2QRC - chains A and B of the 3 polymer chains in the assembly; structure by X-ray diffraction, 2.70 A resolution.

Chain A:
Protein: SNF1-like protein kinase ssp2
Organism: Schizosaccharomyces pombe
Notes: EC 2.7.11.1; fragment: C-terminal residues:440-576
UniProt: O74536 (SNF1_SCHPO); residue numbers follow UniProt; this construct covers 440-576
Chain sequence (137 residues; row label = number of the first residue in the row):
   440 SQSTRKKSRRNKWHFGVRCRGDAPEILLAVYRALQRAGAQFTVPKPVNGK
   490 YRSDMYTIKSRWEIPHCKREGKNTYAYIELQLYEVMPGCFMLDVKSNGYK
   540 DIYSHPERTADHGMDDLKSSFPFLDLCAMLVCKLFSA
Not modelled in the structure: 440-450, 545-554
Swiss-Prot annotation at these positions:
  - modified residue: S442 (Phosphoserine)

Chain B:
Protein: SPCC1919.03c protein
Organism: Schizosaccharomyces pombe
Notes: fragment: C-terminal residues:203-298
UniProt: P78789 (P78789_SCHPO); numbering as in UniProt (aligned over 203-298)
Chain sequence (97 residues; numbered 202 to 298; the number before each row is that of its first residue):
   202 MSESEQYSTEIPAFLTSNTLQELKLPKPPSLPPHLEKCILNSNTAYKEDQ
   252 SVLPNPNHVLLNHLAAANTQLGVLALSATTRYHRKYVTTAMFKNFDV
Not modelled in the structure: 202-206, 298
Differences from the reference sequence: expression tag (202)
Residues lining bound ligands: ADP (adenosine-5'-diphosphate): D250, Q251, S252
Swiss-Prot annotation at these positions:
  - binding site (ADP): D250 to S252

Chain A / chain B interface:
Contacting residue pairs - 91 pairs, chain A then chain B:
  K451(A) with N242(B); A267(B); A268(B); N269(B)
  W452(A) with C239(B), hydrophobic; L241(B); N242(B), hydrogen bond (backbone-side chain); A267(B); A268(B), hydrophobic; A276(B), hydrophobic; L277(B); S278(B)
  H453(A) with A266(B); A267(B), hydrogen bond (backbone-backbone)
  F454(A) with L236(B); K238(B); L261(B), hydrophobic; H264(B); L265(B); A266(B), hydrophobic
  G455(A) with L265(B), hydrogen bond (backbone-backbone); A266(B); A267(B)
  L467(A) with L216(B)
  Y470(A) with P213(B)
  Q474(A) with I212(B)
  Q479(A) with S209(B)
  F480(A) with Y208(B); S209(B), hydrogen bond (backbone-backbone); T210(B); E211(B)
  T481(A) with Q207(B)
  V482(A) with P213(B), hydrophobic
  P483(A) with P213(B); F215(B), hydrophobic
  Y490(A) with F215(B); L224(B), hydrophobic; L226(B), hydrophobic; P227(B)
  R491(A) with P227(B)
  S492(A) with P227(B); K228(B)
  M494(A) with L226(B), hydrophobic; P227(B)
  Y495(A) with P227(B), hydrogen bond (side chain-backbone); K228(B); P229(B)
  K498(A) with Y208(B)
  S499(A) with Y208(B)
  R500(A) with Y208(B)
  Y516(A) with Y208(B)
  Q520(A) with P230(B)
  L521(A) with P229(B); P230(B)
  Y522(A) with P230(B); S231(B); L232(B); P233(B); L236(B), hydrophobic
  E523(A) with K228(B), salt bridge; P229(B); P230(B), hydrogen bond (backbone-backbone); S231(B); L232(B), hydrogen bond (backbone-backbone)
  V524(A) with L232(B), hydrophobic
  F529(A) with P229(B), hydrophobic
  M530(A) with L232(B), hydrophobic; L236(B)
  D532(A) with H264(B), salt bridge
  V533(A) with N263(B); H264(B); L265(B), hydrogen bond (backbone-backbone)
  K534(A) with N263(B); H264(B)
  S535(A) with N263(B), hydrogen bond (backbone-backbone)
  K557(A) with N263(B), hydrogen bond; T281(B), hydrogen bond (backbone-side chain)
  S559(A) with A279(B)
  F560(A) with M292(B), hydrophobic
  F562(A) with N263(B); L265(B), hydrophobic; A279(B), hydrophobic
  L563(A) with L265(B), hydrophobic; L277(B); S278(B); A279(B)
  C566(A) with L265(B), hydrophobic
  A567(A) with L277(B), hydrophobic; K294(B)
  V570(A) with L275(B), hydrophobic
  C571(A) with F296(B), hydrogen bond (side chain-backbone)
Interface residues without a listed pair, chain A (49 interface residues in all): A462, P463, L466, R471, L556, D564, F574
Interface residues without a listed pair, chain B (46 interface residues in all): T217, H235, Q271, Y283, T290, A291

Summary:
The interface between chain A and chain B involves 49 residues on one side and 46 on the other; the contacts
include 12 hydrogen bonds and 2 salt bridges. Polar pairs include E523(A)-K228(B), D532(A)-H264(B) and
W452(A)-N242(B). Bound to chain B: ADP.
Chain A is SNF1-like protein kinase ssp2 and chain B is SPCC1919.03c protein, both from Schizosaccharomyces
pombe; the structure, Crystal structure of the adenylate sensor from AMP-activated protein kinase in complex
with ADP and AMP, was determined by X-ray diffraction together with 2QR1, 2QRD and 2QRE from the same study.
